3B2D - chains A and C of the 4 polymer chains in the assembly; structure by X-ray diffraction, 2.80 A resolution.

Chain A:
Molecule: CD180 antigen
From: Homo sapiens
UniProt: Q99467 (CD180_HUMAN); residue numbers follow UniProt; this construct covers 24-626
Amino-acid sequence (603 residues; row label = number of the first residue in the row):
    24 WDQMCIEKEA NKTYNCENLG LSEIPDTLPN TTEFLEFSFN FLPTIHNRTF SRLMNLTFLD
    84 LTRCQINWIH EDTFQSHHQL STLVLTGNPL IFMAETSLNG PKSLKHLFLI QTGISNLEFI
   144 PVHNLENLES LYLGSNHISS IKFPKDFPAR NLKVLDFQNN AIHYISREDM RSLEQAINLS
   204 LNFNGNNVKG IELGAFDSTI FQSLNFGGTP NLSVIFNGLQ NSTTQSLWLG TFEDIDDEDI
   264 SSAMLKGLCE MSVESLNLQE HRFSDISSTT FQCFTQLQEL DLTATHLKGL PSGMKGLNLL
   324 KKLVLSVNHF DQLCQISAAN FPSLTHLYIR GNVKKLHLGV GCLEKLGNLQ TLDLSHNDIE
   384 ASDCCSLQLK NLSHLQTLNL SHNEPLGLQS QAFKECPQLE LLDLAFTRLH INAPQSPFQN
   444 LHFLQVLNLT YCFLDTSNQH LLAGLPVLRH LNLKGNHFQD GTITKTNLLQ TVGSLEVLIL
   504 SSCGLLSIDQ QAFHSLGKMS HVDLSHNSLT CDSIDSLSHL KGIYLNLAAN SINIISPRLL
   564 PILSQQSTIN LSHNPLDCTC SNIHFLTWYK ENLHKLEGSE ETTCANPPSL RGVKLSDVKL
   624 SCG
Unresolved in the structure: 24-25
Disulfide bonds: C272-C296, C337-C365, C387-C388, C581-C607
Covalently attached groups: glycan linked to N402; N-acetylglucosamine (NAG) linked to N451
Curated features (UniProtKB/Swiss-Prot):
  - glycosylation (N-linked (GlcNAc...) asparagine): N34, N53, N70, N78, N201, N234, N244, N394, N402, N451, N573

Chain C:
Molecule: Lymphocyte antigen 86
From: Homo sapiens
UniProt: O95711 (LY86_HUMAN); residue numbers follow UniProt; this construct covers 21-162
Amino-acid sequence (144 residues; numbered 21 to 164; the number before each row is that of its first residue):
    21 GGGGKAWPTH VVCSDSGLEV LYQSCDPLQD FGFSVEKCSK QLKSNINIRF GIILREDIKE
    81 LFLDLALMSQ GSSVLNFSYP ICEAALPKFS FCGRRKGEQI YYAGPVNNPE FTIPQGEYQV
   141 LLELYTEKRS TVACANATIM CSEF
Unresolved in the structure: 21-25
Differences from the reference sequence: expression tag (163-164)
Disulfide bonds: C33-C58, C45-C154, C102-C112
Curated features (UniProtKB/Swiss-Prot):
  - glycosylation (N-linked (GlcNAc...) asparagine): N96, N156

Chain A / chain C interface:
Contacting residue pairs (39; chain A residue first):
  E40(A) - K116(C)  salt bridge
  N41(A) - L48(C)
  N41(A) - R75(C)  hydrogen bond
  S61(A) - K116(C)
  F62(A) - R75(C)
  D83(A) - K116(C)  salt bridge
  T85(A) - K116(C)
  T85(A) - G117(C)
  R86(A) - I73(C)
  R86(A) - G117(C)  hydrogen bond (side chain-backbone)
  T109(A) - K116(C)
  G110(A) - G117(C)
  F131(A) - R115(C)
  I133(A) - R115(C)
  I133(A) - E118(C)
  Q134(A) - R114(C)
  Q134(A) - G117(C)
  Q134(A) - E118(C)
  Q134(A) - Q119(C)  hydrogen bond (side chain-backbone)
  Y155(A) - R115(C)
  S158(A) - R114(C)  hydrogen bond
  S158(A) - E118(C)  hydrogen bond
  Q181(A) - C112(C)
  Q181(A) - G113(C)
  Q181(A) - R114(C)
  N182(A) - R114(C)
  W251(A) - P107(C)  hydrophobic
  F255(A) - P107(C)
  F255(A) - K108(C)
  F255(A) - F109(C)
  F255(A) - S110(C)
  E256(A) - K108(C)  hydrogen bond (backbone-backbone)
  E256(A) - N127(C)
  D257(A) - F109(C)
  D257(A) - S110(C)  hydrogen bond
  D257(A) - Y122(C)
  Q282(A) - L106(C)
  Q282(A) - P107(C)  hydrogen bond (side chain-backbone)
  T306(A) - L106(C)
Other interface residues (no listed pair), chain A (26 interface residues in all): E59, N207, I258, V330
Other interface residues (no listed pair), chain C (21 interface residues in all): L74, A105, P125

Overview:
26 residues of chain A and 21 residues of chain C are in contact; the contacts include 8 hydrogen bonds and 2
salt bridges. Polar pairs include E40(A)-K116(C), D83(A)-K116(C) and N41(A)-R75(C). N-acetylglucosamine is
covalently linked to N451(A).
Chain A is CD180 antigen and chain C is Lymphocyte antigen 86, both from Homo sapiens; the structure, Crystal
structure of human RP105/MD-1 complex, was determined by X-ray diffraction together with 3T6Q from the same
study.
